PDB entry 5DT5 | X-ray diffraction, 2.24 A resolution | chains B and D of the 4 polymer chains in the assembly

[Chain B (and D)]
Molecule: Beta-glucosidase
Organism: Exiguobacterium antarcticum (strain B7)
Notes: EC 3.2.1.21; chain D of this document is another copy of the same molecule, construct and numbering; everything in this record applies to it too
UniProtKB: K0A8J9 (K0A8J9_EXIAB); residue numbers follow UniProt; this construct covers 1-448
Sequence (471 residues; numbered -22 to 448; the number before each row is that of its first residue; numbers below 1 keep their minus sign (Met-22 is residue -22)):
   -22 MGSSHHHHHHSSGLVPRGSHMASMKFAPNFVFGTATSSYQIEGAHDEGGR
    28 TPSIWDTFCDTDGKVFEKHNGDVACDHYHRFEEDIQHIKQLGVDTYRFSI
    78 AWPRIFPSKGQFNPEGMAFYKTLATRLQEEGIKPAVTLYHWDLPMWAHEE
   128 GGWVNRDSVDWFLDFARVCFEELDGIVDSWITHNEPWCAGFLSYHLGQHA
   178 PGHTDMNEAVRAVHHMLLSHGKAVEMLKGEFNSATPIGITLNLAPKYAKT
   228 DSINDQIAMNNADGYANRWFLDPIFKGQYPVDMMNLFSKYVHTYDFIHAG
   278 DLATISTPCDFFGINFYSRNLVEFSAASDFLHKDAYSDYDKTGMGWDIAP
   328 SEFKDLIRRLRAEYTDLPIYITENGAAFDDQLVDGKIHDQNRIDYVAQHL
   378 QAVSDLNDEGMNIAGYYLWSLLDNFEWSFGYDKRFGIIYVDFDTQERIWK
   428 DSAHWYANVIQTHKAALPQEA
Unresolved in the structure: -22 to 0, 442-448 (chain D: -22 to 2, 446-448)
Sequence notes: initiating methionine (-22); expression tag (-21 to 0)
From the paper describing this entry:
  - catalytic residues: Glu162, Glu350

[How chain B and chain D interact]
Pairs across the interface (26; chain B residue first):
  Asp39(B) - Tyr313(D)
  Gly40(B) - Tyr313(D)
  His172(B) - Ala304(D)
  Thr181(B) - Ser302(D)  hydrogen bond
  Thr181(B) - Ala303(D)  hydrogen bond (backbone-backbone)
  Thr181(B) - Ala304(D)  hydrogen bond (backbone-backbone)
  Thr181(B) - Lys310(D)  hydrogen bond
  Asp182(B) - Ala303(D)
  Asp182(B) - Ala304(D)
  Met183(B) - Ala304(D)
  Tyr267(B) - Ala303(D)
  Tyr267(B) - Ala304(D)  hydrogen bond (side chain-backbone)
  Tyr267(B) - Asp306(D)
  Ser302(B) - Thr181(D)  hydrogen bond
  Ala303(B) - Thr181(D)  hydrogen bond (backbone-backbone)
  Ala303(B) - Asp182(D)
  Ala303(B) - Tyr267(D)
  Ala304(B) - His172(D)
  Ala304(B) - Thr181(D)  hydrogen bond (backbone-backbone)
  Ala304(B) - Asp182(D)
  Ala304(B) - Tyr267(D)  hydrogen bond (backbone-side chain)
  Asp306(B) - Tyr267(D)
  Asp306(B) - Ala304(D)
  Lys310(B) - Thr181(D)  hydrogen bond
  Tyr313(B) - Asp39(D)
  Tyr313(B) - Gly40(D)
Also at the interface, not in a pair above, chain B (15 interface residues in all): Gly179, Ser305
Also at the interface, not in a pair above, chain D (15 interface residues in all): Gly179, Met183, Ser305

[Summary]
Chain B and chain D each contribute 15 residues to their interface; the contacts include 10 hydrogen bonds.
Polar pairs include Thr181(B)-Ser302(D), Thr181(B)-Lys310(D) and Tyr267(B)-Ala304(D). From the paper:
catalytic residues Glu162(B) and Glu350(B).
Both chains are Beta-glucosidase (Exiguobacterium antarcticum (strain B7)). Entry 5DT5 (Crystal structure of
the GH1 beta-glucosidase from Exiguobacterium antarcticum B7 in space group P21) was determined by X-ray
diffraction together with 5DT7 from the same study.
